2J5S - chains A and B; structure by X-ray diffraction, 1.57 A resolution.

== Chain A (and B) ==
Molecule: Beta-diketone hydrolase
Organism: Anabaena sp
Notes: EC 3.7.1.7; chain B of this document is another copy of the same molecule, construct and numbering; everything in this record applies to it too
Reference sequence: Q8YNV6 (Q8YNV6_ANASP); residues 1-253 here = UniProt positions 1-253
Sequence (263 residues; numbered -9 to 253; the number before each row is that of its first residue; numbers below 1 keep their minus sign (Met-9 is residue -9)):
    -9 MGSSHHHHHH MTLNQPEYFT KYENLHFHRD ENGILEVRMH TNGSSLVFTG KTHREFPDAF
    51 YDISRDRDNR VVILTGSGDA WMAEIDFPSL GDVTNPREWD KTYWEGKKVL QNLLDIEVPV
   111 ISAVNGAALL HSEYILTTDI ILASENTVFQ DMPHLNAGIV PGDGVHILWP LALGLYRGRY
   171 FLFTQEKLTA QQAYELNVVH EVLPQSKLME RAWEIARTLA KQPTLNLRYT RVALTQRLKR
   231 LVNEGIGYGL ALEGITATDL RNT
Not modelled in the structure: -9 to 2 (chain B: -9 to 4)
Small-molecule neighbours: (S)-cyclohexanone-2-acetate (KTA): Phe38, His43, Ile75, Phe77, Leu80, Val83, Trp89, Thr92, His121, Pro143, His144, Ile149, Asp153, Glu243

== Interface between chain A and chain B ==
Contacting residue pairs (50):
  Asp48(A) with Tyr51(B); Arg55(B), salt bridge
  Tyr51(A) with Tyr51(B), hydrophobic; Trp94(B), hydrophobic; Lys98(B); Asn102(B), hydrogen bond
  Ser54(A) with Trp94(B)
  Arg55(A) with Asp48(B), salt bridge; Trp94(B)
  Arg57(A) with Arg87(B); Asp90(B), salt bridge; Lys91(B)
  Pro86(A) with Leu215(B), hydrophobic
  Arg87(A) with Arg57(B)
  Asp90(A) with Arg57(B), salt bridge; Leu215(B); Arg218(B), salt bridge; Tyr219(B), hydrogen bond
  Lys91(A) with Arg57(B)
  Tyr93(A) with Glu107(B); Tyr219(B), hydrophobic; Val222(B)
  Trp94(A) with Tyr51(B); Ser54(B); Arg55(B); Asp105(B); Glu107(B); Arg218(B)
  Lys97(A) with Glu107(B), salt bridge; Val222(B)
  Lys98(A) with Tyr51(B); Asp105(B), salt bridge
  Gln101(A) with Gln101(B); Asp105(B), hydrogen bond
  Asn102(A) with Tyr51(B), hydrogen bond
  Asp105(A) with Trp94(B); Lys98(B), salt bridge; Gln101(B)
  Glu107(A) with Tyr93(B); Trp94(B); Lys97(B), salt bridge
  Leu215(A) with Pro86(B); Asp90(B)
  Arg218(A) with Asp90(B), salt bridge; Trp94(B)
  Tyr219(A) with Asp90(B), hydrogen bond; Tyr93(B), hydrophobic
  Val222(A) with Tyr93(B); Lys97(B)
  Asn233(A) with Asn233(B)
Interface residues without a listed pair, chain A (23 interface residues in all): Pro47
Interface residues without a listed pair, chain B (23 interface residues in all): Pro47

== In short ==
Chain A and chain B each contribute 23 residues to their interface, with 5 hydrogen bonds and 10 salt bridges.
Polar pairs include Asp48(A)-Arg55(B), Arg57(A)-Asp90(B) and Asp90(A)-Arg218(B). Bound to chain A:
(S)-cyclohexanone-2-acetate.
Both chains are Beta-diketone hydrolase (Anabaena sp). Entry 2J5S (Structural of ABDH, a beta-diketone
hydrolase from the Cyanobacterium Anabaena sp. PCC 7120 bound to (S)-3-oxocyclohexyl ...) was determined by
X-ray diffraction, deposited together with 2J5G.
